PDB entry 6EZZ | X-ray diffraction, 1.80 A resolution | chains A and B

Chain A (and B):
Name: Primary amine oxidase
Source organism: Escherichia coli (strain K12)
Notes: EC 1.4.3.21; chain B of this document is another copy of the same molecule, construct and numbering; everything in this record applies to it too
Reference sequence: P46883 (AMO_ECOLI); residues 1-727 here correspond to UniProt positions 31-757 (UniProt number = residue number + 30)
Amino-acid sequence (727 residues; numbered 1 to 727; the number before each row is that of its first residue):
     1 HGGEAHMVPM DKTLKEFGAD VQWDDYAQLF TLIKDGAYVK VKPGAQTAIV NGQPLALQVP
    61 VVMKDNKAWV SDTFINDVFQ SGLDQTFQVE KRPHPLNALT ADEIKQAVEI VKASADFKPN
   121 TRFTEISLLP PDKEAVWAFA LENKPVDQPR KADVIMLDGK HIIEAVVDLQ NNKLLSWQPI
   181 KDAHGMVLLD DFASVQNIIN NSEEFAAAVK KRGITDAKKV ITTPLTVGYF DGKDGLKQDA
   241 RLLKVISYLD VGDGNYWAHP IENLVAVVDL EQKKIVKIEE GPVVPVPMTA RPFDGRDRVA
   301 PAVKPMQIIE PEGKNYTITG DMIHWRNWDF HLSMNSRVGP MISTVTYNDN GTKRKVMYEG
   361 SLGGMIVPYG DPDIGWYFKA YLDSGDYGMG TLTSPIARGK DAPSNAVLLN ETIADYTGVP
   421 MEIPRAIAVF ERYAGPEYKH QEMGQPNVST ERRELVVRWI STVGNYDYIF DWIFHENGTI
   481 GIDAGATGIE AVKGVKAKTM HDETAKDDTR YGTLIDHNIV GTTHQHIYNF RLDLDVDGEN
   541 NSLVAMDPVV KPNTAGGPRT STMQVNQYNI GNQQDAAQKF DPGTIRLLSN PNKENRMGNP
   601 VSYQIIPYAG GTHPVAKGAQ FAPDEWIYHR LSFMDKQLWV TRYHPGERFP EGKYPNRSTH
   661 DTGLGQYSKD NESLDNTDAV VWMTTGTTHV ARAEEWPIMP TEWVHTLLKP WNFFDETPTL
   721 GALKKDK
Unresolved in the structure: 1-6, 725-727 (chain B: 1-5, 726-727)
Sequence notes: engineered mutation Gln573 (Glu603 in P46883)
Ion coordination: Cu ion: Tyr466, His524, His526, His689; Ca2+: Asp533, Leu534, Asp535, Asp678, Ala679
UniProt features mapped onto this chain:
  - active site: Asp383 (Proton acceptor), Tyr466 (Schiff-base intermediate with substrate)
  - binding site (substrate): Tyr381 to Leu392, Val463 to Tyr468
  - binding site (Cu cation): His524, His526, His689
  - binding site (Ca(2+)): Asp533, Leu534, Asp535, Tyr667, Asp670, Glu672, Asp678, Ala679
  - binding site (Mn(2+)): Asp533, Asp535, Asp678
  - modified residue: Tyr466 (2',4',5'-topaquinone)
From the paper describing this entry:
  - Ca2+ coordination: Asp533, Leu534, Asp535, Asp678, Ala679
  - mutagenesis - D678N: abolished expression
  - mutagenesis - E573Q (100-fold), D670N, E672K: decreased catalytic activity
  - mutagenesis - Y466F: abolished catalytic activity
  - Cu ion coordination: Tyr466
  - post-translational modification sites: Tyr466 (proposed by the authors, not directly observed)
  - catalytic residues: Asp383 (citing earlier work)
  - conformationally variable residues (order/disorder transition, side-chain flip): Asp383, His526, Asn569 to Gln574, Tyr667 to Ser673, Met699

Interface between chain A and chain B:
Residue-residue contacts (339):
  Asp24(A) with Lys40(B), salt bridge
  Tyr26(A) with Leu29(B), hydrophobic; Lys40(B); Val41(B); Lys42(B), hydrogen bond (side chain-backbone); Ala45(B); Thr47(B), hydrogen bond (side chain-backbone); Ala48(B); Ile49(B), hydrophobic
  Leu29(A) with Tyr26(B), hydrophobic
  Lys40(A) with Asp24(B), salt bridge; Tyr26(B)
  Val41(A) with Tyr26(B)
  Lys42(A) with Tyr26(B), hydrogen bond (backbone-side chain)
  Ala45(A) with Tyr26(B)
  Thr47(A) with Tyr26(B), hydrogen bond (backbone-side chain)
  Ala48(A) with Tyr26(B)
  Ile49(A) with Tyr26(B), hydrophobic
  Leu189(A) with Met443(B), hydrophobic
  Phe230(A) with Pro558(B), hydrophobic
  Lys233(A) with Pro558(B)
  Tyr256(A) with Glu442(B), hydrogen bond
  Trp257(A) with Glu442(B), hydrogen bond
  Arg291(A) with Arg596(B)
  Phe293(A) with His440(B); Val448(B)
  Asp294(A) with Val448(B)
  Arg296(A) with Lys724(B), hydrogen bond (backbone-side chain)
  Asp297(A) with Ala722(B); Leu723(B); Lys724(B), hydrogen bond (backbone-backbone)
  Arg298(A) with Glu716(B), salt bridge; Leu720(B); Gly721(B), hydrogen bond (side chain-backbone); Ala722(B); Leu723(B); Lys724(B)
  Val299(A) with Ala722(B), hydrogen bond (backbone-backbone); Lys724(B)
  Val303(A) with Asn315(B); Arg326(B)
  Lys304(A) with Glu312(B), hydrogen bond (side chain-backbone); Gly313(B); Lys314(B), hydrogen bond (side chain-backbone); Asn315(B), hydrogen bond (backbone-side chain)
  Pro305(A) with Glu310(B); Pro311(B); Glu312(B)
  Met306(A) with Ile309(B); Glu310(B); Asn405(B); Glu431(B); Arg453(B)
  Gln307(A) with Gln307(B); Ile308(B); Ile309(B), hydrogen bond (backbone-backbone)
  Ile308(A) with Gln307(B)
  Ile309(A) with Met306(B); Gln307(B), hydrogen bond (backbone-backbone)
  Glu310(A) with Pro305(B); Met306(B)
  Pro311(A) with Pro305(B)
  Glu312(A) with Lys304(B), hydrogen bond (backbone-side chain); Pro305(B)
  Gly313(A) with Lys304(B)
  Lys314(A) with Lys304(B), hydrogen bond (backbone-side chain)
  Asn315(A) with Val303(B); Lys304(B), hydrogen bond (side chain-backbone)
  Arg326(A) with Val303(B)
  Pro368(A) with Met563(B)
  Tyr369(A) with Arg559(B), hydrogen bond (backbone-side chain); Met563(B)
  Gly370(A) with Arg559(B); Thr562(B); Met563(B), hydrogen bond (backbone-backbone)
  Asp371(A) with Arg559(B)
  Pro372(A) with Asn553(B); Ala555(B), hydrophobic; Thr562(B)
  Tyr377(A) with Pro558(B), hydrophobic; Arg559(B), hydrogen bond (backbone-side chain)
  Leu392(A) with Met443(B), hydrophobic
  Ser394(A) with Lys439(B); Gln441(B)
  Pro395(A) with Lys439(B)
  Ala397(A) with Asn447(B); Ser449(B)
  Gly399(A) with Tyr433(B)
  Lys400(A) with Tyr433(B), hydrogen bond (backbone-side chain); Gly435(B); Pro436(B); Ser449(B), hydrogen bond (side chain-backbone)
  Asp401(A) with Tyr433(B); Pro436(B); Lys439(B), salt bridge; Ser449(B), hydrogen bond
  Ala402(A) with Tyr433(B), hydrogen bond (backbone-side chain)
  Pro403(A) with Tyr433(B)
  Asn405(A) with Met306(B)
  Glu431(A) with Met306(B)
  Tyr433(A) with Gly399(B); Lys400(B), hydrogen bond (side chain-backbone); Asp401(B); Ala402(B), hydrogen bond (side chain-backbone); Pro403(B); Arg458(B)
  Gly435(A) with Lys400(B)
  Pro436(A) with Lys400(B); Asp401(B); Ile469(B), hydrophobic; Thr701(B), hydrogen bond (backbone-side chain)
  Glu437(A) with Pro700(B); Thr701(B), hydrogen bond (backbone-backbone)
  Tyr438(A) with Thr487(B); Ile698(B), hydrophobic; Met699(B); Thr701(B)
  Lys439(A) with Pro395(B); Asp401(B), salt bridge; Ile460(B); Asp467(B); Thr487(B), hydrogen bond (backbone-side chain); Gly488(B), hydrogen bond (backbone-backbone); Ile698(B)
  His440(A) with Phe293(B); Gly464(B); Asn465(B), hydrogen bond (side chain-backbone); Asp467(B), salt bridge; Ile489(B)
  Gln441(A) with Ser394(B); Thr462(B); Asp467(B), hydrogen bond (backbone-side chain)
  Glu442(A) with Tyr256(B), hydrogen bond; Trp257(B), hydrogen bond
  Met443(A) with Leu392(B), hydrophobic
  Asn447(A) with Ala397(B)
  Val448(A) with Phe293(B), hydrophobic; Asp294(B)
  Ser449(A) with Lys400(B); Asp401(B), hydrogen bond
  Arg452(A) with Pro700(B); Thr701(B), hydrogen bond (side chain-backbone)
  Arg453(A) with Met306(B)
  Arg458(A) with Tyr433(B)
  Ile460(A) with Lys439(B)
  Thr462(A) with His440(B); Gln441(B)
  Gly464(A) with His440(B)
  Asn465(A) with His440(B), hydrogen bond (backbone-side chain)
  Asp467(A) with Lys439(B); His440(B), salt bridge; Gln441(B), hydrogen bond (side chain-backbone)
  Ile469(A) with Pro436(B), hydrophobic
  Asn477(A) with Pro700(B)
  Thr487(A) with Tyr438(B); Lys439(B), hydrogen bond (side chain-backbone)
  Gly488(A) with Lys439(B), hydrogen bond (backbone-backbone)
  Ile489(A) with His440(B)
  Thr499(A) with Arg596(B); Met597(B)
  Met500(A) with Met597(B), hydrogen bond (backbone-backbone); Gly598(B); Asn599(B)
  His501(A) with Glu594(B), salt bridge
  Arg510(A) with Met563(B); Gln564(B)
  Tyr511(A) with Thr562(B); Met563(B); Gln564(B)
  Leu514(A) with Met597(B); Asn599(B)
  Ile515(A) with Met597(B)
  Asp516(A) with Arg596(B), salt bridge; Met597(B)
  His517(A) with Arg596(B), hydrogen bond; Met597(B)
  His524(A) with Met563(B)
  Pro548(A) with Gln620(B)
  Val550(A) with Gln620(B); Phe621(B); Ala622(B)
  Asn553(A) with Pro372(B)
  Ala555(A) with Pro372(B), hydrophobic
  Pro558(A) with Phe230(B), hydrophobic; Lys233(B); Tyr377(B), hydrophobic
  Arg559(A) with Tyr369(B), hydrogen bond (side chain-backbone); Gly370(B); Asp371(B); Tyr377(B), hydrogen bond (side chain-backbone); Phe621(B); Glu625(B), salt bridge
  Thr560(A) with Ala622(B); Asp624(B), hydrogen bond; Glu625(B), hydrogen bond (backbone-side chain)
  Ser561(A) with Phe621(B); Ala622(B), hydrogen bond (side chain-backbone); Glu625(B), hydrogen bond
  Thr562(A) with Gly370(B); Pro372(B); Tyr511(B)
  Met563(A) with Pro368(B); Tyr369(B); Gly370(B), hydrogen bond (backbone-backbone); Arg510(B); Tyr511(B); His524(B); Gln620(B); Phe621(B), hydrophobic
  Gln564(A) with Arg510(B); Tyr511(B)
  Asp581(A) with Lys617(B), salt bridge
  Pro582(A) with Pro614(B); Val615(B), hydrogen bond (backbone-backbone)
  Gly583(A) with Val615(B); Lys617(B)
  Ile585(A) with Pro614(B), hydrophobic
  Glu594(A) with His501(B), salt bridge
  Asn595(A) with Ala693(B)
  Arg596(A) with Arg291(B); Thr499(B); Asp516(B), salt bridge; His517(B), hydrogen bond
  Met597(A) with Thr499(B); Met500(B), hydrogen bond (backbone-backbone); Leu514(B); Ile515(B); Asp516(B); His517(B)
  Gly598(A) with Met500(B)
  Asn599(A) with Met500(B); Leu514(B)
  Tyr608(A) with Pro582(B); Tyr608(B)
  Ala609(A) with Gly610(B); Gly611(B), hydrogen bond (backbone-backbone)
  Gly610(A) with Ala609(B); Gly610(B)
  Gly611(A) with Ala609(B), hydrogen bond (backbone-backbone)
  Thr612(A) with Leu707(B); Lys709(B), hydrogen bond (backbone-side chain)
  His613(A) with Lys709(B)
  Pro614(A) with Pro582(B); Ile585(B), hydrophobic
  Val615(A) with Pro582(B), hydrogen bond (backbone-backbone); Gly583(B)
  Gln620(A) with Val550(B); Met563(B)
  Phe621(A) with Val550(B); Arg559(B); Ser561(B); Met563(B), hydrophobic
  Ala622(A) with Val550(B); Thr560(B); Ser561(B), hydrogen bond (backbone-side chain)
  Asp624(A) with Thr560(B), hydrogen bond
  Glu625(A) with Arg559(B), salt bridge; Thr560(B), hydrogen bond (side chain-backbone); Ser561(B), hydrogen bond
  Val690(A) with Ile585(B), hydrophobic; Trp711(B)
  Ala691(A) with Trp711(B)
  Arg692(A) with Lys709(B); Pro710(B), hydrogen bond (side chain-backbone); Trp711(B); Asn712(B)
  Ala693(A) with Asn595(B); Asn712(B), hydrogen bond (backbone-side chain); Phe714(B); Asp715(B); Glu716(B); Thr717(B)
  Glu694(A) with Pro710(B); Trp711(B); Asn712(B), hydrogen bond (side chain-backbone); Phe713(B), hydrogen bond (side chain-backbone); Phe714(B), hydrogen bond (side chain-backbone); Glu716(B); Thr717(B); Pro718(B)
  Trp696(A) with Glu716(B); Thr717(B), hydrogen bond (backbone-backbone)
  Pro697(A) with Thr717(B); Leu720(B)
  Ile698(A) with Tyr438(B), hydrophobic; His440(B); Thr717(B), hydrogen bond (backbone-side chain); Leu720(B), hydrophobic
  Met699(A) with Tyr438(B)
  Pro700(A) with Glu437(B); Arg452(B); Asn477(B)
  Thr701(A) with Pro436(B), hydrogen bond (side chain-backbone); Glu437(B), hydrogen bond (backbone-backbone); Tyr438(B); Arg452(B), hydrogen bond (backbone-side chain)
  Glu702(A) with Lys709(B), salt bridge
  Leu707(A) with Thr612(B)
  Lys709(A) with Thr612(B), hydrogen bond (side chain-backbone); His613(B); Arg692(B); Glu702(B), salt bridge
  Pro710(A) with Arg692(B), hydrogen bond (backbone-side chain); Glu694(B)
  Trp711(A) with Val690(B); Ala691(B); Arg692(B); Glu694(B)
  Asn712(A) with Arg692(B); Ala693(B), hydrogen bond (side chain-backbone); Glu694(B), hydrogen bond (backbone-side chain)
  Phe713(A) with Glu694(B), hydrogen bond (backbone-side chain)
  Phe714(A) with Ala693(B); Glu694(B), hydrogen bond (backbone-side chain)
  Asp715(A) with Ala693(B)
  Glu716(A) with Arg291(B), salt bridge; Arg298(B), salt bridge; Ala693(B); Glu694(B); Trp696(B)
  Thr717(A) with Ala693(B); Glu694(B); Trp696(B), hydrogen bond (backbone-backbone); Pro697(B); Ile698(B), hydrogen bond (side chain-backbone)
  Pro718(A) with Glu694(B)
  Leu720(A) with Phe293(B); Arg298(B); Pro697(B), hydrophobic
  Gly721(A) with Arg298(B), hydrogen bond (backbone-side chain)
  Ala722(A) with Arg298(B); Val299(B), hydrogen bond (backbone-backbone)
  Leu723(A) with Asp297(B); Arg298(B); Val299(B)
  Lys724(A) with Arg296(B), hydrogen bond (side chain-backbone); Asp297(B), hydrogen bond (backbone-backbone); Arg298(B); Val299(B)
Interface residues without a listed pair, chain A (173 interface residues in all): Ala27, Phe192, Asp234, Gly295, Asp373, Trp376, Arg432, Glu451, Lys498, Thr513, Thr523, Gln525, Met546, Val549, Gly556, Val565, Thr584, Gln604, Ile606, Thr688, Glu695, Trp703
Interface residues without a listed pair, chain B (169 interface residues in all): Ala27, Asp234, Pro292, Asp373, Trp376, Arg432, Glu451, Lys498, Thr513, Thr523, Gln525, Met546, Pro548, Val549, Gly556, Gln604, Ile606, Thr688, Glu695, Trp703

Summary:
173 residues of chain A face 169 of chain B across their interface, with 83 hydrogen bonds and 18 salt
bridges. Among the polar pairs are Asp24(A)-Lys40(B), Arg298(A)-Glu716(B) and Asp401(A)-Lys439(B). From the
paper: the catalytic residue Asp383(A); E573Q, D670N and E672K of chain A reduce catalytic activity; 5
substitutions were tested in all.
Chain A and chain B are both Primary amine oxidase (Escherichia coli (strain K12)); the structure, Crystal
structure of Escherichia coli amine oxidase mutant E573Q, was determined by X-ray diffraction together with
6GRR from the same study.
